7Y1H - chains A and B; structure by X-ray diffraction, 1.99 A resolution.

Chain A (and B):
Molecule: Bifunctional glutamate/proline--tRNA ligase
Organism: Homo sapiens
Notes: EC 6.1.1.17, 6.1.1.15; chain B of this document is another copy of the same molecule, construct and numbering; everything in this record applies to it too
Reference sequence: P07814 (SYEP_HUMAN); numbering as in UniProt (aligned over 1001-1512)
Chain sequence (512 residues; numbered 1001 to 1512; the number before each row is that of its first residue):
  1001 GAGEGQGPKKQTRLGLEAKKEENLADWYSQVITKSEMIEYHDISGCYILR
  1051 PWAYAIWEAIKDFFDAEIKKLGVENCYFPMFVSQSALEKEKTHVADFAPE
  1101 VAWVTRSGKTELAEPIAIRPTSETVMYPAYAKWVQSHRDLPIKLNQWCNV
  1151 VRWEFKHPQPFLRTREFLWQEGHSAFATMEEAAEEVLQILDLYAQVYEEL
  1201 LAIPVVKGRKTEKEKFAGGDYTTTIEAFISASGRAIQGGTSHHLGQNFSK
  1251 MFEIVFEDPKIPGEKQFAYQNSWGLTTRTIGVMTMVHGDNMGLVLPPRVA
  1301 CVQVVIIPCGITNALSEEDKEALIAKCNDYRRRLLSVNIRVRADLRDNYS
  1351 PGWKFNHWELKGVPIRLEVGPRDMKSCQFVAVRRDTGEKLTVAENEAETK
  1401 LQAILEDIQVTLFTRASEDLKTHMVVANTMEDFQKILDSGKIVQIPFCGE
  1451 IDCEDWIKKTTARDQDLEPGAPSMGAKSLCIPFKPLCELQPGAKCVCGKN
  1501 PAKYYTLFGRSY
Not modelled in the structure: 1001-1015, 1312-1313, 1467-1473, 1498 (chain B: 1001-1014, 1310-1319, 1463-1473, 1497-1499)
Ion coordination: Zn2+: Cys1448, Cys1453, Cys1495, Cys1497
Ligand contacts:
  - ATP (adenosine-5'-triphosphate): Arg1152, Glu1154, Phe1161, Leu1162, Arg1163, Thr1164, Phe1167, Trp1169, Gln1237, Gly1238, Gly1239, Thr1240, His1242, Gly1274, Thr1276, Arg1278
  - F99 (1-(5-chloranyl-4-methyl-benzimidazol-1-yl)-3-[(2R,3S)-3-oxidanylpiperidin-2-yl]propan-2-one): His1093, Phe1097, Glu1100, Val1101, Pro1120, Thr1121, Glu1123, Arg1152, Trp1169, Glu1171, His1173, Phe1216, Thr1240, His1242, Ser1272, Trp1273, Gly1274
Reported in the primary citation:
  - binding site for F99: His1093, Phe1097, Arg1152
  - binding site for ATP: Arg1152, Glu1154, Arg1163
  - mutagenesis - F1097A/E1123A/R1152L: decreased binding to HF
  - mutagenesis - F1097A/E1123A/R1152L: abolished catalytic activity

Interface between chain A and chain B:
Pairs across the interface (107; chain A residue first):
  Glu1039(A) - Lys1132(B)  salt bridge
  Glu1039(A) - Trp1133(B)  hydrogen bond
  His1041(A) - Pro1079(B)
  His1041(A) - Phe1081(B)  hydrogen bond (side chain-backbone)
  His1041(A) - Val1125(B)
  Asp1042(A) - Ser1083(B)  hydrogen bond
  Ile1043(A) - Phe1081(B)
  Ile1043(A) - Ser1083(B)
  Ile1043(A) - Ile1116(B)  hydrophobic
  Ile1048(A) - Tyr1077(B)
  Ile1048(A) - Phe1078(B)  hydrophobic
  Ile1048(A) - Pro1079(B)
  Ile1048(A) - Ala1129(B)  hydrophobic
  Leu1049(A) - Cys1076(B)
  Leu1049(A) - Tyr1077(B)  hydrogen bond (backbone-backbone)
  Arg1050(A) - Trp1133(B)
  Pro1051(A) - Glu1074(B)
  Pro1051(A) - Asn1075(B)
  Pro1051(A) - Leu1144(B)  hydrophobic
  Tyr1054(A) - Asn1075(B)
  Tyr1054(A) - Cys1076(B)  hydrophobic
  Tyr1054(A) - Tyr1077(B)  hydrophobic
  Glu1058(A) - Asn1075(B)  hydrogen bond
  Glu1074(A) - Pro1051(B)
  Asn1075(A) - Pro1051(B)
  Asn1075(A) - Tyr1054(B)
  Asn1075(A) - Glu1058(B)
  Cys1076(A) - Leu1049(B)
  Cys1076(A) - Tyr1054(B)
  Tyr1077(A) - Ile1048(B)
  Tyr1077(A) - Leu1049(B)  hydrogen bond (backbone-backbone)
  Tyr1077(A) - Tyr1054(B)  hydrophobic
  Tyr1077(A) - Asn1149(B)  hydrogen bond
  Tyr1077(A) - Glu1166(B)  hydrogen bond
  Tyr1077(A) - Leu1168(B)  hydrophobic
  Phe1078(A) - Ile1048(B)  hydrophobic
  Pro1079(A) - His1041(B)
  Pro1079(A) - Ile1048(B)
  Pro1079(A) - Glu1166(B)
  Met1080(A) - Met1080(B)  hydrophobic
  Met1080(A) - Asn1149(B)
  Met1080(A) - Val1151(B)  hydrophobic
  Met1080(A) - Glu1166(B)  hydrogen bond (backbone-side chain)
  Phe1081(A) - His1041(B)  hydrogen bond (backbone-side chain)
  Phe1081(A) - Ile1043(B)  hydrophobic
  Phe1081(A) - Ile1118(B)  hydrophobic
  Phe1081(A) - Val1151(B)  hydrophobic
  Phe1081(A) - Trp1153(B)  hydrophobic
  Val1082(A) - Ile1043(B)
  Ser1083(A) - Asp1042(B)  hydrogen bond
  Ser1083(A) - Ile1043(B)
  Ala1086(A) - Asp1042(B)
  Ala1098(A) - Gly1108(B)
  Pro1099(A) - Ser1107(B)
  Pro1099(A) - Gly1108(B)
  Val1101(A) - Ser1107(B)
  Val1101(A) - Gly1108(B)  hydrogen bond (backbone-backbone)
  Ala1102(A) - Arg1106(B)
  Trp1103(A) - Val1104(B)
  Trp1103(A) - Thr1105(B)  hydrogen bond (backbone-backbone)
  Trp1103(A) - Arg1106(B)  hydrogen bond (backbone-backbone)
  Trp1103(A) - Gly1108(B)
  Val1104(A) - Ala1102(B)  hydrophobic
  Val1104(A) - Trp1103(B)
  Val1104(A) - Val1104(B)  hydrophobic
  Val1104(A) - Ile1118(B)  hydrophobic
  Thr1105(A) - Trp1103(B)  hydrogen bond (backbone-backbone)
  Thr1105(A) - Thr1105(B)  hydrogen bond
  Thr1105(A) - Arg1106(B)
  Arg1106(A) - Val1101(B)
  Arg1106(A) - Ala1102(B)
  Arg1106(A) - Trp1103(B)  hydrogen bond (backbone-backbone)
  Arg1106(A) - Pro1115(B)
  Ser1107(A) - Pro1099(B)
  Ser1107(A) - Val1101(B)
  Ser1107(A) - Trp1153(B)
  Gly1108(A) - Ala1098(B)
  Gly1108(A) - Pro1099(B)
  Gly1108(A) - Val1101(B)  hydrogen bond (backbone-backbone)
  Gly1108(A) - Trp1103(B)
  Leu1112(A) - Trp1153(B)
  Pro1115(A) - Arg1106(B)
  Ile1116(A) - Ile1043(B)  hydrophobic
  Ile1116(A) - Trp1153(B)  hydrophobic
  Ile1118(A) - Phe1081(B)  hydrophobic
  Ile1118(A) - Val1104(B)  hydrophobic
  Ile1118(A) - Ile1118(B)  hydrophobic
  Val1125(A) - His1041(B)
  Trp1133(A) - Glu1039(B)  hydrogen bond
  Trp1133(A) - Arg1050(B)
  Arg1138(A) - Tyr1349(B)  hydrogen bond
  Leu1144(A) - Pro1051(B)  hydrophobic
  Asn1149(A) - Tyr1077(B)  hydrogen bond
  Asn1149(A) - Met1080(B)
  Asn1149(A) - Asn1149(B)
  Val1151(A) - Met1080(B)  hydrophobic
  Val1151(A) - Phe1081(B)  hydrophobic
  Trp1153(A) - Phe1081(B)  hydrophobic
  Trp1153(A) - Ser1107(B)
  Trp1153(A) - Leu1112(B)  hydrophobic
  Trp1153(A) - Ile1116(B)  hydrophobic
  Glu1166(A) - Tyr1077(B)  hydrogen bond
  Glu1166(A) - Pro1079(B)
  Glu1166(A) - Met1080(B)  hydrogen bond (side chain-backbone)
  Leu1168(A) - Tyr1077(B)
  Asn1348(A) - Arg1138(B)
  Tyr1349(A) - Arg1138(B)
Also at the interface, not in a pair above, chain A (53 interface residues in all): Cys1046, Tyr1047, Lys1069, Arg1119, Ala1129, Lys1132, Arg1342
Also at the interface, not in a pair above, chain B (53 interface residues in all): Tyr1040, Cys1046, Tyr1047, Lys1069, Val1082, Ala1086, Arg1119, Asn1348

In short:
Chain A and chain B each contribute 53 residues to their interface, with 23 hydrogen bonds and 1 salt bridge.
Polar contacts include Glu1039(A)-Lys1132(B), Glu1039(A)-Trp1133(B) and His1041(A)-Phe1081(B). Ligands of
chain A: compound F99 and ATP. From the paper: a binding site for F99 at His1093(A), Phe1097(A) and
Arg1152(A); F1097A/E1123A/R1152L of chain A reduce binding to HF.
Both chains are Bifunctional glutamate/proline--tRNA ligase (Homo sapiens). Entry 7Y1H (Controlling fibrosis
using compound with novel binding mode to prolyl-tRNA synthetase 1) was determined by X-ray diffraction
together with 7Y1W and 7Y3S from the same study.
